PDB entry 3WQT | X-ray diffraction, 2.20 A resolution | chain A

# Chain A
Molecule: Cell division protein FtsA
Organism: Staphylococcus aureus subsp. aureus
UniProt: Q6GHQ0 (FTSA_STAAR); residue numbers follow UniProt; this construct covers 1-468
Sequence (484 residues; numbered -15 to 468; the number before each row is that of its first residue; numbers below 1 keep their minus sign (Met-15 is residue -15)):
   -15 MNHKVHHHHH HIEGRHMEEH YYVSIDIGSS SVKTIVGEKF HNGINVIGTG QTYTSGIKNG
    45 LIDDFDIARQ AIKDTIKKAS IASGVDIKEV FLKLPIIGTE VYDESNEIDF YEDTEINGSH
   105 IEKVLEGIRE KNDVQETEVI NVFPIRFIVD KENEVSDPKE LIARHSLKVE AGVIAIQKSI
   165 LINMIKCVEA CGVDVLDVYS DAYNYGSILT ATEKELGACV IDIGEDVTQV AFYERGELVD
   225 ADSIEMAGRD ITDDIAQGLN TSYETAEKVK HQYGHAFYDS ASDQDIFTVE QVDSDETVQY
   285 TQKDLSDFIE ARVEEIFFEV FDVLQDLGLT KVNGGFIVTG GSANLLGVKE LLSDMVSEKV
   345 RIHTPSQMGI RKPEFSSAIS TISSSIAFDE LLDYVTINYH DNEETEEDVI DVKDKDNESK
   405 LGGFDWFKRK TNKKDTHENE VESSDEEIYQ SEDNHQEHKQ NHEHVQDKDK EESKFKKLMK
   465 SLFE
Disordered / not traced: -15 to 3, 115-118, 378-468
Differences from the reference sequence: expression tag (-15 to 0)
Metal / ion sites: Mg2+: Ser13, Ile41
Small-molecule neighbours: AMP-PNP: Asp10, Gly12, Ser13, Ser14, Ser15, Lys17, Gly44, Lys77, Asp206, Gly208, Glu209, Asp210, Val211, Gly232, Arg233, Glu251, Lys254, His255, Gly324, Gly325, Ser326, Asn328, Leu329, Glu358
From the paper describing this entry:
  - binding site for AMP-PNP: Ser13 to Lys17, Glu209 to Val211, Glu251, Lys254, His255

# Overview
Bound to chain A: AMP-PNP. Ser13 and Ile41 form the Mg2+ site. From the paper: a binding site for AMP-PNP at
Ser13, Glu209 and Glu251 among others.
Chain A is Cell division protein FtsA (Staphylococcus aureus subsp. aureus); the structure, Staphylococcus
aureus FtsA complexed with AMPPNP, was determined by X-ray diffraction, deposited together with 3WQU.
